7OA5 - chains G and K of the 12 polymer chains in the assembly; structure by X-ray diffraction, 2.38 A resolution.

# Chain G
Name: Holliday junction ATP-dependent DNA helicase RuvA
Organism: Mycobacterium leprae (strain TN)
Notes: EC 3.6.4.12
Reference sequence: P40832 (RUVA_MYCLE); residue numbers follow UniProt; this construct covers 1-203
Chain sequence (203 residues; row label = number of the first residue in the row):
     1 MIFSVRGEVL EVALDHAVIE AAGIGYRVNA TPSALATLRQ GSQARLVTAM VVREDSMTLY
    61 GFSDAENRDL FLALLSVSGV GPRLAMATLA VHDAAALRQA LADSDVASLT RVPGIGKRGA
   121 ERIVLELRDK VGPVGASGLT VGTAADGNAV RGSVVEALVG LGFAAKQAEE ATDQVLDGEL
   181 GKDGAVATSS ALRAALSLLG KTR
Unresolved in the structure: 132-148, 180-186, 202-203
Residues lining bound ligands: Ca2+ (CA): Arg53, Gly81, Pro82
Curated features (UniProtKB/Swiss-Prot):
  - region: Pro133 to Gly147 (Flexible linker)
  - motif: Glu54, Asp55 (Acidic pin)
  - binding site (DNA): Gly79, Val80, Arg83, Gly114 to Gly116, Arg118

# Chain K
Molecule: 16-nt DNA strand
Sequence (16 nucleotides; numbered 1 to 16; the number before each row is that of its first residue):
     1 AGTTCGCGCG CGAACT

# How chain G and chain K interact
Residue-residue contacts - 16 pairs, chain G then chain K:
  Val77(G) - DG8(K)  phosphate contact
  Ser78(G) - DG8(K)  phosphate contact
  Gly79(G) - DC7(K)  hydrogen bond to the phosphate
  Gly79(G) - DG8(K)  hydrogen bond to the phosphate
  Val80(G) - DC7(K)  phosphate contact
  Val80(G) - DG8(K)  hydrogen bond to the phosphate
  Gly81(G) - DC7(K)  hydrogen bond to the phosphate
  Pro82(G) - DC7(K)  phosphate contact
  Arg83(G) - DG6(K)  salt bridge to the phosphate
  Arg83(G) - DC7(K)  hydrogen bond to the phosphate
  Leu84(G) - DC7(K)  hydrogen bond to the phosphate
  Gly162(G) - DC15(K)  phosphate contact
  Phe163(G) - DC15(K)  phosphate contact
  Phe163(G) - DT16(K)  phosphate contact
  Ala164(G) - DC15(K)  hydrogen bond to the phosphate
  Ala164(G) - DT16(K)  phosphate contact
Interface residues without a listed pair, chain G (12 interface residues in all): Ala85
Interface residues without a listed pair, chain K (6 interface residues in all): DC9

# Summary
Chain G and chain K form an interface of 12 and 6 residues respectively; the contacts include 7 hydrogen bonds
and 1 salt bridge. Polar contacts include Gly79(G)-DC7(K), Gly79(G)-DG8(K) and Val80(G)-DG8(K). Bound to chain
G: Ca2+. UniProt lists 7 DNA-binding residues on chain G.
Chain G is Holliday junction ATP-dependent DNA helicase RuvA (Mycobacterium leprae (strain TN)) and chain K is
a 16-nt DNA strand; the structure, Ruva complexed to a holliday junction, was determined by X-ray diffraction.
